5XF4 - chains A and I of the 10 polymer chains in the assembly; structure by X-ray diffraction, 2.87 A resolution.

Chain A:
Name: Histone H3.1
Source organism: Homo sapiens
UniProt: P68431 (H31_HUMAN); residues 0-135 here correspond to UniProt positions 1-136 (UniProt number = residue number + 1)
Chain sequence (136 residues; each row starts with the number of its first residue; numbering starts at 0):
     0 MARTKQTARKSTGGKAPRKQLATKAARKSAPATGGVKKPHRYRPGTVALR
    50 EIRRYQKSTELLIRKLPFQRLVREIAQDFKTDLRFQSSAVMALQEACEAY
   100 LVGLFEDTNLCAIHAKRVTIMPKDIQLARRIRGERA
Not modelled in the structure: 0-37
Swiss-Prot annotation at these positions:
  - modified residue: Arg2 (Asymmetric dimethylarginine), Thr3 (Phosphothreonine), Lys4 (Allysine), Gln5 (5-glutamyl dopamine), Thr6 (Phosphothreonine), Arg8 (Citrulline), Lys9 (N6,N6,N6-trimethyllysine), Ser10 (ADP-ribosylserine), Thr11 (Phosphothreonine), Lys14 (N6-(2-hydroxyisobutyryl)lysine), Arg17 (Asymmetric dimethylarginine), Lys18 (N6-(2-hydroxyisobutyryl)lysine), Lys23 (N6-(2-hydroxyisobutyryl)lysine), Arg26 (Citrulline), Lys27 (N6,N6,N6-trimethyllysine), Ser28 (ADP-ribosylserine), Lys36 (N6,N6,N6-trimethyllysine), Lys37 (N6-methyllysine), Tyr41 (Phosphotyrosine), Lys56 (N6,N6,N6-trimethyllysine) and 8 more in UniProt
  - lipidation: Lys18 (N6-decanoyllysine)

Chain I:
Molecule: 145-nt DNA strand
Sequence (145 nucleotides; numbered -72 to 72; the number before each row is that of its first residue; numbers below 1 keep their minus sign (DA-72 is residue -72)):
   -72 ATCAATATCCACCTGCAGATACTACCAAAAGTGTATTTGGAAACTGCTCC
   -22 ATCAAAAGGCATGTTCAGCTGAATCAGCTGAACATGCCTTTTGATGGAGC
    28 AGTTTCCAAATACACTTTTGGTAGTATCTGCAGGTGGATATTGAT

Interface between chain A and chain I:
Residue-residue contacts - 25 pairs, chain A then chain I:
  His39(A) - DG70(I)  sugar contact
  Arg40(A) - DT-8(I)  base contact
  Arg40(A) - DG70(I)  sugar contact
  Tyr41(A) - DT69(I)  phosphate contact
  Tyr41(A) - DG70(I)  phosphate contact
  Arg42(A) - DG-5(I)  salt bridge to the phosphate
  Arg42(A) - DG70(I)  hydrogen bond to the phosphate
  Pro43(A) - DA-6(I)  phosphate contact
  Thr45(A) - DG70(I)  hydrogen bond to the phosphate
  Arg63(A) - DG-14(I)  hydrogen bond to the phosphate
  Arg63(A) - DC-13(I)  salt bridge to the phosphate
  Arg72(A) - DA-22(I)  salt bridge to the phosphate
  Arg83(A) - DC-23(I)  phosphate contact
  Arg83(A) - DA-22(I)  hydrogen bond to the sugar
  Phe84(A) - DC-23(I)  sugar contact
  Phe84(A) - DA-22(I)  hydrogen bond to the phosphate
  Gln85(A) - DC-23(I)  phosphate contact
  Ser86(A) - DC-23(I)  hydrogen bond to the phosphate
  Arg116(A) - DT-3(I)  phosphate contact
  Arg116(A) - DG-2(I)  phosphate contact
  Val117(A) - DT-3(I)  hydrogen bond to the phosphate
  Thr118(A) - DC-4(I)  hydrogen bond to the phosphate
  Thr118(A) - DT-3(I)  hydrogen bond to the phosphate
  Met120(A) - DT-3(I)  phosphate contact
  Met120(A) - DG-2(I)  phosphate contact
Other interface residues (no listed pair), chain A (17 interface residues in all): Lys115
Other interface residues (no listed pair), chain I (13 interface residues in all): DA71

Summary:
17 residues of chain A face 13 of chain I across their interface; the contacts include 9 hydrogen bonds and 3
salt bridges. Polar contacts include Arg83(A)-DA-22(I), Arg42(A)-DG70(I) and Thr45(A)-DG70(I).
Here chain A is Histone H3.1 (Homo sapiens) and chain I is a 145-nt DNA strand. Entry 5XF4 (Nucleosome core
particle with an adduct of a binuclear RAPTA (Ru-arene-phosphaadamantane) compound having a
1,2-diphenylethylenediamine linker ...) was determined by X-ray diffraction, deposited together with 5XF3,
5XF5 and 5XF6.
